6WDT - chains A and C of the 6 polymer chains in the assembly; structure by electron microscopy, 3.10 A resolution.

Chain A:
Molecule: viral protein 1
Organism: Enterovirus D68
UniProtKB: A0A097BW12 (A0A097BW12_9ENTO); residues 1-297 here correspond to UniProt positions 565-861 (UniProt number = residue number + 564)
Sequence (297 residues; each row starts with the number of its first residue):
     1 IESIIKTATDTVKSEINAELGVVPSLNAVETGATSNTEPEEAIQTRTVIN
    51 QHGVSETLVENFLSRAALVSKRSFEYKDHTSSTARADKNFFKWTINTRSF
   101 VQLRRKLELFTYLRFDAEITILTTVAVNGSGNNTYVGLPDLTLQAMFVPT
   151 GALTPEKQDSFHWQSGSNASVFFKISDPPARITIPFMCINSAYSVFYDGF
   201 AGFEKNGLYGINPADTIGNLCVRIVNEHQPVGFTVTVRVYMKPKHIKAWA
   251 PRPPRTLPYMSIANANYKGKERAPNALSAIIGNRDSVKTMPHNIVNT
Disordered / not traced: 297

Chain C:
Molecule: viral protein 3
Organism: Enterovirus D68
UniProtKB: A0A097BW12 (A0A097BW12_9ENTO); residues 1-247 here correspond to UniProt positions 318-564 (UniProt number = residue number + 317)
Sequence (247 residues; numbered 1 to 247; the number before each row is that of its first residue):
     1 GVPTYLLPGSGQFLTTDDHSSAPALPCFNPTPEMHIPGQVRNMLEVVQVE
    51 SMMEINNTESAVGMERLKVDISALTDVDQLLFNIPLDIQLDGPLRNTLVG
   101 NISRYYTHWSGSLEMTFMFCGSFMAAGKLILCYTPPGGSCPTTRETAMLG
   151 THIVWDFGLQSSVTLIIPWISGSHYRMFNNDAKSTNANVGYVTCFMQTNL
   201 IVPSESSDTCSLIGFIAAKDDFSLRLMRDSPDIGQLDHLHAAEAAYQ

Chain A / chain C interface:
Pairs across the interface - 192 pairs, chain A then chain C:
  E2(A) with R41(C), salt bridge
  A8(A) with D220(C); D221(C)
  T9(A) with D220(C); D221(C)
  T11(A) with D221(C)
  S25(A) with V163(C); T164(C), hydrogen bond (backbone-side chain)
  L26(A) with W155(C); Q160(C); S162(C)
  N27(A) with T116(C); Q160(C); S162(C), hydrogen bond; T164(C), hydrogen bond
  V29(A) with M118(C), hydrophobic; S162(C); F215(C), hydrophobic
  T34(A) with Q48(C); V49(C); E50(C); E114(C)
  S35(A) with E50(C); E114(C), hydrogen bond; T164(C)
  T37(A) with E114(C); T164(C); I166(C); K219(C), hydrogen bond (backbone-side chain)
  E38(A) with I166(C); D220(C)
  P39(A) with D221(C)
  A42(A) with I166(C), hydrophobic
  I43(A) with T151(C); P168(C), hydrophobic
  N50(A) with D221(C)
  H52(A) with S110(C), hydrogen bond; H174(C); Y175(C)
  G53(A) with S223(C), hydrogen bond (backbone-side chain)
  V54(A) with N42(C); L44(C), hydrophobic
  E56(A) with Y106(C), hydrogen bond (backbone-side chain); L224(C); L226(C); M227(C)
  T57(A) with N42(C), hydrogen bond; M43(C), hydrogen bond (backbone-backbone); L44(C); Y106(C); L224(C)
  L58(A) with R41(C); N42(C), hydrogen bond (backbone-side chain)
  V59(A) with V40(C); R41(C), hydrogen bond (backbone-backbone); N42(C); M43(C), hydrophobic
  F62(A) with M43(C), hydrophobic; Y106(C); M227(C)
  R65(A) with T15(C); T16(C); M227(C), hydrogen bond
  A66(A) with F13(C), hydrophobic; T15(C), hydrogen bond (backbone-backbone)
  S70(A) with Y246(C)
  K71(A) with Y246(C)
  R72(A) with E243(C), salt bridge; Y246(C)
  K92(A) with Y246(C)
  W93(A) with A245(C); Y246(C)
  T94(A) with A245(C), hydrogen bond (backbone-backbone)
  N96(A) with A245(C)
  S99(A) with Q235(C)
  F100(A) with Q235(C)
  V101(A) with I233(C), hydrophobic; G234(C); Q235(C)
  Q102(A) with D229(C), hydrogen bond; S230(C); I233(C)
  R104(A) with L239(C)
  R105(A) with N101(C); Y105(C), hydrogen bond; S230(C), hydrogen bond; D232(C), salt bridge; I233(C)
  K106(A) with M227(C)
  F110(A) with M43(C), hydrophobic
  R114(A) with P30(C); T31(C), hydrogen bond (side chain-backbone)
  E118(A) with H19(C); S21(C), hydrogen bond
  F147(A) with L25(C), hydrophobic
  A169(A) with A24(C)
  P178(A) with G11(C)
  R181(A) with D17(C), salt bridge; H19(C); S20(C); S21(C), hydrogen bond
  I182(A) with A22(C); A24(C), hydrophobic
  T183(A) with S21(C); A22(C), hydrogen bond (backbone-backbone); A24(C), hydrogen bond (backbone-backbone)
  P185(A) with L25(C), hydrophobic; F28(C), hydrophobic
  F186(A) with F28(C)
  M187(A) with F28(C), hydrophobic
  C188(A) with T31(C), hydrogen bond (backbone-side chain)
  I189(A) with T31(C)
  N190(A) with T31(C), hydrogen bond (backbone-side chain)
  S191(A) with P32(C), hydrogen bond (side chain-backbone); E33(C); M34(C), hydrogen bond (side chain-backbone)
  A192(A) with I36(C), hydrophobic
  K242(A) with D17(C)
  K247(A) with E33(C); Q39(C)
  A248(A) with Q39(C); V40(C), hydrogen bond (backbone-backbone)
  W249(A) with E33(C); I36(C), hydrogen bond (side chain-backbone); G38(C); Q39(C)
  A250(A) with G38(C), hydrogen bond (backbone-backbone)
  P251(A) with V40(C); V46(C), hydrophobic
  P254(A) with N101(C)
  T256(A) with N96(C), hydrogen bond
  Y259(A) with I233(C), hydrophobic; L239(C)
  M260(A) with H240(C), hydrogen bond (backbone-backbone)
  S261(A) with H240(C), hydrogen bond (side chain-backbone); A241(C)
  I262(A) with L239(C), hydrophobic; H240(C), hydrogen bond (backbone-backbone); A241(C); A242(C), hydrophobic
  N275(A) with R95(C), hydrogen bond
  S278(A) with V62(C); G63(C), hydrogen bond (backbone-backbone); R66(C)
  A279(A) with R66(C)
  I280(A) with E54(C); R95(C), hydrogen bond (backbone-side chain); N96(C)
  I281(A) with E54(C); N57(C); R66(C), hydrogen bond (backbone-side chain); G92(C); R95(C); N96(C)
  G282(A) with N57(C), hydrogen bond (backbone-side chain); D91(C), hydrogen bond (backbone-side chain)
  N283(A) with N57(C); T58(C); E59(C); R66(C), hydrogen bond
  R284(A) with I55(C), hydrogen bond (side chain-backbone); N57(C), hydrogen bond (backbone-backbone); T58(C); E59(C); N83(C), hydrogen bond; P85(C)
  D285(A) with E59(C)
  S286(A) with T58(C)
  V287(A) with I55(C); N56(C); L81(C); F82(C), hydrophobic; N83(C), hydrogen bond (backbone-backbone)
  K288(A) with L80(C), hydrogen bond (side chain-backbone); L81(C); N83(C)
  T289(A) with N83(C)
  M290(A) with N83(C); I84(C); P85(C); C140(C), hydrophobic; Y191(C), hydrophobic
  P291(A) with P85(C)
  H292(A) with L90(C)
  N293(A) with S139(C); C140(C); K183(C); Y191(C)
  I294(A) with S139(C), hydrogen bond (backbone-side chain); K183(C); Y191(C), hydrogen bond (backbone-side chain)
  V295(A) with S139(C)
Also at the interface, not in a pair above, chain A (100 interface residues in all): N61, F91, R98, Y112, T120, L122, P179, I184, Y240, K244, R255, L257
Also at the interface, not in a pair above, chain C (106 interface residues in all): P23, P37, P93, S112, G138, I153, S161, D181, A182, N188, A217, F222, R225, H238, Q247

Summary:
Chain A and chain C form an interface of 100 and 106 residues respectively, with 48 hydrogen bonds and 4 salt
bridges. Polar pairs include E2(A)-R41(C), R72(A)-E243(C) and R105(A)-D232(C).
Chain A is viral protein 1 and chain C is viral protein 3, both from Enterovirus D68; the structure,
Enterovirus D68 in complex with human monoclonal antibody EV68-228, was determined by electron microscopy
together with 6WDS from the same study.
